PDB entry 7L02 | electron microscopy, 3.20 A resolution | chains K and M of the 7 polymer chains in the assembly

Chain K:
Molecule: 2G12 light chain
From: Homo sapiens
Chain sequence (213 residues; numbered 1 to 213; the number before each row is that of its first residue):
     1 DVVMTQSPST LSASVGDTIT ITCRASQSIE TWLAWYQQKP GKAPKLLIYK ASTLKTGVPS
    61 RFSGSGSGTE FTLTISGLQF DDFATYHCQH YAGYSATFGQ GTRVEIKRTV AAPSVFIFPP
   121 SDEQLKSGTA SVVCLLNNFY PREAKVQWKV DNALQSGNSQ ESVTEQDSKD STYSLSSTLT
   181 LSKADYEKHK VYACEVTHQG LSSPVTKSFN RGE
Disulfide bonds: Cys23-Cys88, Cys134-Cys194

Chain M:
Molecule: 2G12 heavy chain
From: Homo sapiens
Chain sequence (226 residues; numbered 1 to 228 plus 10 insertion-coded residues; 12 numbers in that range are skipped by the numbering (no residue carries them; nothing is unmodelled there); the number before each row is that of its first residue; a row labelled like 82A-82C holds insertion residues (82A, then the next letters in order); X marks 8 residues of unknown identity (built as UNK)):
     1 EVQLVESGGG LVKAGGSLIL SCGVSNFRIS AHTMNWVRRV PGGGLEWVAS IS
   52A T
    53 SSTYRDYADA VKGRFTVSRD DLEDFVYLQM
82A-82C HKM
    83 RVEDTAIYYC ARKGSDRL
100A-100F SDNDPF
   101 DAWGPGTVVT VSPASTKGPS VFPLAPSXXX XXXXXGTAAL GCLVKDYFPE PVTV
   156 SW
   162 NSGALTSG
   171 VHTFPAVLQS
   182 SGLYSLSSVV TVPSSSLGT
   203 Q
   205 TYICNVNHKP SNTKVDKK
   225 VEPK
Disordered / not traced: 128-135
Disulfide bonds: Cys22-Cys92, Cys142-Cys208

Chain K / chain M interface:
Pairs across the interface - 44 pairs, chain K then chain M:
  Trp32(K) with Asn100C(M)
  Ala34(K) with Pro100E(M), hydrophobic
  Tyr36(K) with Pro100E(M); Phe100F(M), hydrogen bond (side chain-backbone); Trp103(M)
  Gln38(K) with Arg39(M), hydrogen bond; Leu45(M); Tyr91(M), hydrogen bond
  Lys42(K) with Tyr91(M), hydrogen bond (backbone-side chain)
  Ala43(K) with Tyr91(M), hydrophobic; Trp103(M), hydrophobic; Gly104(M)
  Pro44(K) with Leu45(M), hydrophobic; Trp103(M)
  Leu46(K) with Pro100E(M), hydrophobic; Asp101(M)
  Tyr49(K) with Pro100E(M)
  Thr85(K) with Arg39(M), hydrogen bond
  His87(K) with Gly43(M); Leu45(M)
  Gln89(K) with Pro100E(M); Phe100F(M)
  Tyr91(K) with Lys95(M); Asn100C(M), hydrogen bond (backbone-side chain); Asp100D(M); Pro100E(M)
  Ala92(K) with Lys95(M), hydrogen bond (backbone-side chain); Asn100C(M)
  Gly93(K) with Lys95(M); Asp100B(M); Asn100C(M), hydrogen bond (backbone-side chain)
  Tyr94(K) with Thr33(M); Trp47(M); Ser50(M), hydrogen bond (backbone-side chain); Ser52(M); Tyr56(M), hydrophobic; Asp58(M)
  Ser95(K) with Trp47(M); Asp58(M)
  Ala96(K) with Trp47(M)
  Phe98(K) with Val37(M), hydrophobic; Leu45(M); Trp47(M); Trp103(M), hydrophobic
Other interface residues (no listed pair), chain K (21 interface residues in all): Lys39, Gly41
Other interface residues (no listed pair), chain M (23 interface residues in all): Glu46, Ile89, Pro105

Overview:
21 residues of chain K and 23 residues of chain M are in contact; the contacts include 9 hydrogen bonds. Polar
contacts include Tyr36(K)-Phe100F(M), Gln38(K)-Arg39(M) and Gln38(K)-Tyr91(M).
Chain K is 2G12 light chain and chain M is 2G12 heavy chain, both from Homo sapiens; the structure, Cryo-EM
structure of SARS-CoV-2 2P S ectodomain bound to one copy of domain-swapped antibody 2G12, was determined by
electron microscopy, deposited together with 6VTU, 6XRJ, 7L06, 7L09, 7L6M, 7L6O, 7LU9 and 7LUA.
